4FQX - chains E and B of the 5 polymer chains in the assembly; structure by X-ray diffraction, 2.60 A resolution.

[Chain E]
Protein: Synthetic peptide
Chain sequence (11 residues; row label = number of the first residue in the row):
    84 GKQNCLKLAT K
Not modelled in the structure: 84-86, 94

[Chain B]
Protein: HLA class II histocompatibility antigen, DRB1-1 beta chain
Source organism: Homo sapiens
UniProt: P04229 (2B11_HUMAN); residues 1-192 here correspond to UniProt positions 30-221 (UniProt number = residue number + 29)
Chain sequence (208 residues; row label = number of the first residue in the row; numbers below 1 keep their minus sign (Val-5 is residue -5)):
    -5 VLFQGPGDTR PRFLWQLKFE CHFFNGTERV RLLERSIYNQ EESVRFDSDV GEYRAVTELG
    55 RPDAEYWNSQ KDLLEQRRAA VDTYCRHNYG VGESFTVQRR VEPKVTVYPS KTQPLQHHNL
   115 LVCSVSGFYP GSIEVRWFRN GQEEKAGVVS TGLIQNGDWT FQTLVMLETV PRSGEVYTCQ
   175 VEHPSVTSPL TVEWRARSSG GGSLPATG
Not modelled in the structure: 105-113, 191-202
Disulfides: Cys15-Cys79, Cys117-Cys173
Differences from the reference sequence: expression tag (-5 to 0, 193-202); engineered mutation Ser30 (Cys59 in P04229)
Reported in the primary citation:
  - conformationally variable residues (loop rearrangement): Gly86 to Val91
  - mutagenesis - G86Y: decreased catalytic activity with HLA class II histocompatibility antigen, DM alpha chain (citing earlier work)

[How chain E and chain B interact]
Residue-residue contacts - 12 pairs, chain E then chain B:
  Leu89(E) - Glu28(B)
  Leu89(E) - Tyr47(B)
  Leu89(E) - Trp61(B)
  Leu89(E) - Leu67(B)  hydrophobic
  Leu89(E) - Arg71(B)
  Lys90(E) - Tyr60(B)
  Lys90(E) - Trp61(B)  hydrogen bond (backbone-side chain)
  Leu91(E) - Trp9(B)  hydrophobic
  Leu91(E) - Asp57(B)
  Leu91(E) - Trp61(B)  hydrophobic
  Ala92(E) - Pro56(B)
  Ala92(E) - Asp57(B)  hydrogen bond (backbone-side chain)

[In short]
4 residues of chain E face 9 of chain B across their interface; the contacts include 2 hydrogen bonds. Polar
contacts include Lys90(E)-Trp61(B) and Ala92(E)-Asp57(B). From the paper: G86Y of chain B reduces catalytic
activity with HLA class II histocompatibility antigen, DM alpha chain; conformational variability at Gly86(B).
Here chain E is Synthetic peptide and chain B is HLA class II histocompatibility antigen, DRB1-1 beta chain
(Homo sapiens). Entry 4FQX (Crystal structure of HLA-DM bound to HLA-DR1) was determined by X-ray diffraction
together with 4GBX from the same study.
